PDB entry 5TQ1 | X-ray diffraction, 1.49 A resolution | chains A and B

== Chain A ==
Molecule: 1-phosphatidylinositol 4,5-bisphosphate phosphodiesterase gamma-1
Source organism: Bos taurus
Notes: EC 3.1.4.11
UniProt: P08487 (PLCG1_BOVIN); residues 663-759 here = UniProt positions 663-759
Amino-acid sequence (101 residues; each row starts with the number of its first residue):
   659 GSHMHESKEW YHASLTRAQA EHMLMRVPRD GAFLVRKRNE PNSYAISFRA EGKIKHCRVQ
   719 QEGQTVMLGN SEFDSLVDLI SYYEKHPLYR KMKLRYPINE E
Construct notes: expression tag (659-662)

== Chain B ==
Molecule: Insulin receptor
UniProt: Q9R1H1 (Q9R1H1_RAT); residues 779-789 here correspond to UniProt positions 9-19 (UniProt number = residue number - 770)
Amino-acid sequence (11 residues; each row starts with the number of its first residue):
   779 PSSVYVPDEW E
Unresolved in the structure: 779, 788-789
Modified / non-standard residues: Tyr783 (O-phosphotyrosine; PTR)

== How chain A and chain B interact ==
Pairs across the interface (13):
  Arg675(A) - Ser781(B)
  Arg675(A) - Val782(B)  hydrogen bond (side chain-backbone)
  Arg675(A) - Tyr783(B)
  Arg694(A) - Tyr783(B)
  Arg696(A) - Tyr783(B)
  His714(A) - Tyr783(B)
  His714(A) - Val784(B)  hydrogen bond (backbone-backbone)
  Cys715(A) - Val784(B)  hydrophobic
  Arg716(A) - Tyr783(B)
  Arg716(A) - Val784(B)  hydrogen bond (side chain-backbone)
  Arg716(A) - Asp786(B)  salt bridge
  Asn728(A) - Glu787(B)
  Tyr747(A) - Val784(B)  hydrophobic
Also at the interface, not in a pair above, chain A (11 interface residues in all): Phe706, Lys713, Gly727
Also at the interface, not in a pair above, chain B (7 interface residues in all): Pro785

== Summary ==
The interface between chain A and chain B involves 11 residues on one side and 7 on the other; the contacts
include 3 hydrogen bonds and 1 salt bridge. Polar contacts include Arg716(A)-Asp786(B), Arg675(A)-Val782(B)
and Arg716(A)-Val784(B).
Chain A is 1-phosphatidylinositol 4,5-bisphosphate phosphodiesterase gamma-1 (Bos taurus) and chain B is
Insulin receptor; the structure, Phospholipase C gamma-1 C-terminal SH2 domain bound to a phosphopeptide
derived from the insulin receptor, was determined by X-ray diffraction (same publication as 5TNW, 5TO4 and
5TQS).
